Entry 2GNU (X-ray diffraction, 2.20 A resolution); this record covers chains H and M of the 3 polymer chains in the assembly.

# Chain H
Protein: Reaction center protein H chain
From: Rhodobacter sphaeroides
Notes: fragment: Reaction Center Protein H chain, Cytoplasmic domain, residue 11-245
Reference sequence: P0C0Y7 (RCEH_RHOSH); residue numbers follow UniProt; this construct covers 11-245
Amino-acid sequence (235 residues; each row starts with the number of its first residue):
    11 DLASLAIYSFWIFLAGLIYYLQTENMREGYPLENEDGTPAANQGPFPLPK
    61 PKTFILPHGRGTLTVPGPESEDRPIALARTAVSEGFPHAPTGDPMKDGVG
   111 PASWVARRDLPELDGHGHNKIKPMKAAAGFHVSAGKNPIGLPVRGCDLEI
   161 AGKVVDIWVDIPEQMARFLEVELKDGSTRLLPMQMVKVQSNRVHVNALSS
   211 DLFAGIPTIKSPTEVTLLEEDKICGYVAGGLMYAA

# Chain M
Protein: Reaction center protein M chain
From: Rhodobacter sphaeroides
Notes: fragment: Reaction Center Protein M chain, residue 2-301
Reference sequence: P0C0Y9 (RCEM_RHOSH); numbering as in UniProt (aligned over 2-301)
Amino-acid sequence (300 residues; row label = number of the first residue in the row):
     2 EYQNIFSQVQVRGPADLGMTEDVNLANRSGVGPFSTLLGWFGNAQLGPIY
    52 LGSLGVLSLFSGLMWFFTIGIWFWYQAGWNPAVFLRDLFFFSLEPPAPEY
   102 GLSFAAPLKEGGLWLIASFFMFVAVWSWWGRTYLRAQALGMGKHTAWAFL
   152 SAIWLWMVLGFIRPILMGSWSEAVPYGIFSHLDWTNNFSLVHGNLFYNPF
   202 HGLSIAFLYGSALLFAMHGATILAVSRFGGERELEQIADRGTAAERAALF
   252 WRWTMGFNATMEGIHRWAIWMAVLVTLTGGIGILLSGTVVDNWYVWGQNH
Metal / ion sites: bacteriochlorophyll a Mg site 1 near His182 (its only coordinating residue here); bacteriochlorophyll a Mg site 2 near His202 (its only coordinating residue here); Fe2+: His219, Glu234, His266 (shared with 2 residues of chain L)
Small-molecule neighbours:
  - bacteriochlorophyll a (BCL), molecule 1: Trp66, Val126, Phe150, Ala153, Ile154, Leu156, Trp157, Leu160, Trp185, Thr186, Asn187, Phe189, Ser190, Leu196, Phe197, His202, Ser205, Ile206, Leu209, Tyr210, Val276, Thr277, Gly280, Gly281, Ile284
  - bacteriochlorophyll a (BCL), molecule 2: Trp157, Leu160, Val175, Ile179, His182, Leu183, Trp185, Thr186
  - bacteriochlorophyll a (BCL), molecule 3: Thr186, Phe197, Tyr210
  - bacteriochlorophyll a (BCL), molecule 4: Phe197, His202, Gly203, Ile206, Ala207, Tyr210, Gly211, Leu214
  - bacteriopheophytin a (BPH), molecule 1: Ser59, Leu60, Gly63, Leu64, Trp66, Phe67, Ala125, Val126, Trp129, Thr133, Thr146, Ala149, Phe150, Ser152, Ala153, Ala273, Val274, Thr277
  - bacteriopheophytin a (BPH), molecule 2: Tyr210, Ala213, Leu214, Ala217, Met218, Trp252, Thr255, Met256
  - ubiquinone-10 (U10): Leu214, Leu215, Met218, His219, Thr222, Ile223, Ala245, Ala248, Ala249, Trp252, Met256, Phe258, Asn259, Ala260, Thr261, Met262, Ile265, Trp268, Met272

# Interface between chain H and chain M
Contacting residue pairs (126):
  Asp11(H) - Trp297(M)  hydrogen bond
  Asp11(H) - His301(M)
  Leu12(H) - Leu286(M)  hydrophobic
  Ala13(H) - Leu286(M)  hydrophobic
  Ala13(H) - Val290(M)
  Ala13(H) - Val291(M)  hydrophobic
  Ala13(H) - Trp297(M)
  Ser14(H) - Trp297(M)
  Ser14(H) - His301(M)  hydrogen bond (side chain-backbone)
  Ala16(H) - Phe201(M)
  Ile17(H) - Pro200(M)  hydrophobic
  Ile17(H) - Phe201(M)
  Ile17(H) - Leu204(M)  hydrophobic
  Phe20(H) - Phe201(M)  hydrophobic
  Phe20(H) - Leu204(M)  hydrophobic
  Phe20(H) - Leu275(M)  hydrophobic
  Phe20(H) - Thr279(M)
  Trp21(H) - Leu204(M)  hydrophobic
  Phe23(H) - Trp271(M)  hydrophobic
  Leu24(H) - Phe208(M)  hydrophobic
  Leu27(H) - Trp271(M)
  Leu27(H) - Leu275(M)  hydrophobic
  Tyr30(H) - Arg267(M)  hydrogen bond
  Leu31(H) - Arg267(M)
  Leu31(H) - Trp268(M)
  Leu31(H) - Trp271(M)
  Gln32(H) - Phe258(M)
  Glu34(H) - Arg267(M)  salt bridge
  Asn35(H) - Asn259(M)
  Asn35(H) - Ala260(M)
  Asn35(H) - Thr261(M)  hydrogen bond (side chain-backbone)
  Asn35(H) - Gly264(M)  hydrogen bond (side chain-backbone)
  Asn35(H) - Ile265(M)  hydrogen bond (side chain-backbone)
  Asn35(H) - Trp268(M)
  Glu38(H) - Ile238(M)
  Glu38(H) - Arg241(M)  salt bridge
  Leu42(H) - Arg253(M)
  Lys62(H) - Glu263(M)  salt bridge
  Lys62(H) - Arg267(M)
  Phe64(H) - Ile238(M)  hydrophobic
  Phe64(H) - Glu263(M)
  Leu66(H) - Ala239(M)  hydrophobic
  Leu73(H) - Ile238(M)
  Leu73(H) - Ala239(M)
  Glu79(H) - Arg241(M)  salt bridge
  Pro111(H) - Arg247(M)  hydrogen bond (backbone-side chain)
  Ala112(H) - Arg247(M)
  Ser113(H) - Thr243(M)
  Ser113(H) - Arg247(M)  hydrogen bond (backbone-side chain)
  Val115(H) - Arg241(M)
  Val115(H) - Gly242(M)
  Val115(H) - Thr243(M)
  Val115(H) - Glu246(M)
  Arg117(H) - Glu236(M)  hydrogen bond (side chain-backbone)
  Arg117(H) - Gln237(M)
  Arg117(H) - Asp240(M)  hydrogen bond (side chain-backbone)
  Arg117(H) - Arg241(M)
  Arg117(H) - Gly242(M)
  Arg118(H) - Glu236(M)  salt bridge
  Arg118(H) - Asp240(M)  salt bridge
  Glu122(H) - Arg233(M)  salt bridge
  Glu122(H) - Glu236(M)
  Gly125(H) - Met20(M)
  His126(H) - Met20(M)
  Lys130(H) - Arg233(M)
  Ile131(H) - Arg233(M)
  Ala138(H) - Pro15(M)
  Gly139(H) - Arg13(M)
  Gly139(H) - Pro15(M)
  Phe140(H) - Val12(M)  hydrophobic
  Phe140(H) - Arg13(M)
  Phe140(H) - Gly14(M)
  His141(H) - Gln11(M)
  His141(H) - Val12(M)
  His141(H) - Arg13(M)  hydrogen bond (backbone-backbone)
  Val142(H) - Val10(M)  hydrophobic
  Val142(H) - Gln11(M)
  Ser143(H) - Gln11(M)  hydrogen bond (backbone-backbone)
  Ser143(H) - Val12(M)
  Ser143(H) - Arg13(M)
  Ala144(H) - Val10(M)
  Ala144(H) - Gln11(M)  hydrogen bond (backbone-backbone)
  Ala144(H) - Thr37(M)
  Ala144(H) - Trp41(M)  hydrophobic
  Gly145(H) - Gln9(M)
  Gly145(H) - Trp41(M)
  Lys146(H) - Val10(M)
  Val169(H) - Val12(M)  hydrophobic
  Glu173(H) - Asn44(M)
  Gln174(H) - Val12(M)
  Gln174(H) - Arg13(M)
  Gln174(H) - Gly14(M)  hydrogen bond (side chain-backbone)
  Gln174(H) - Pro15(M)  hydrogen bond (side chain-backbone)
  Gln174(H) - Phe35(M)
  Met175(H) - Glu232(M)
  Ala176(H) - Val12(M)  hydrophobic
  Arg177(H) - Glu232(M)  salt bridge
  Arg177(H) - Arg233(M)
  Pro192(H) - Arg228(M)
  Met193(H) - Tyr3(M)
  Met193(H) - Gln9(M)
  Gln194(H) - Glu2(M)
  Gln194(H) - Tyr3(M)
  Gln194(H) - Asn5(M)
  Gln194(H) - Ser227(M)
  Gln194(H) - Arg228(M)
  Met195(H) - Glu2(M)
  Met195(H) - Arg228(M)
  Val196(H) - Tyr3(M)
  Val196(H) - Gln9(M)  hydrogen bond (backbone-side chain)
  Lys197(H) - Tyr3(M)
  Lys197(H) - Gln9(M)
  Val198(H) - Gln9(M)
  Asn206(H) - Glu2(M)
  Leu227(H) - Arg233(M)
  Leu227(H) - Glu236(M)
  Leu227(H) - Asp240(M)
  Glu230(H) - Arg233(M)  salt bridge
  Asp231(H) - Gly242(M)
  Asp231(H) - Thr243(M)  hydrogen bond (side chain-backbone)
  Cys234(H) - Arg228(M)  hydrogen bond (side chain-backbone)
  Cys234(H) - Phe229(M)
  Gly235(H) - Arg247(M)
  Ala238(H) - Phe229(M)  hydrophobic
  Leu241(H) - Glu2(M)
  Leu241(H) - Arg228(M)
Interface residues without a listed pair, chain H (75 interface residues in all): Met36, Arg37, Glu81, Gly110, Trp114, Met134, Pro148, Ile167, Asp170, Pro172, His204
Interface residues without a listed pair, chain M (56 interface residues in all): Asp17, Gly19, Gly230, Trp294

# In short
Chain H and chain M form an interface of 75 and 56 residues respectively; the contacts include 18 hydrogen
bonds and 9 salt bridges. Among the polar pairs are Glu34(H)-Arg267(M), Glu38(H)-Arg241(M) and
Lys62(H)-Glu263(M). Chain M binds 4 copies of bacteriochlorophyll a, bacteriopheophytin a and ubiquinone-10.
Chain H is Reaction center protein H chain and chain M is Reaction center protein M chain, both from
Rhodobacter sphaeroides; the structure, The crystallization of reaction center from Rhodobacter sphaeroides
occurs via a new route, was determined by X-ray diffraction.
